6B6H - chains D and F of the 12 polymer chains in the assembly; structure by electron microscopy, 3.90 A resolution.

Chain D:
Molecule: DNA-directed RNA polymerase subunit beta'
Source organism: Escherichia coli O157:H7
Notes: EC 2.7.7.6
UniProtKB: P0A8T8 (RPOC_ECO57); residues 1-1407 here = UniProt positions 1-1407
Amino-acid sequence (1407 residues; numbered 1 to 1407; the number before each row is that of its first residue):
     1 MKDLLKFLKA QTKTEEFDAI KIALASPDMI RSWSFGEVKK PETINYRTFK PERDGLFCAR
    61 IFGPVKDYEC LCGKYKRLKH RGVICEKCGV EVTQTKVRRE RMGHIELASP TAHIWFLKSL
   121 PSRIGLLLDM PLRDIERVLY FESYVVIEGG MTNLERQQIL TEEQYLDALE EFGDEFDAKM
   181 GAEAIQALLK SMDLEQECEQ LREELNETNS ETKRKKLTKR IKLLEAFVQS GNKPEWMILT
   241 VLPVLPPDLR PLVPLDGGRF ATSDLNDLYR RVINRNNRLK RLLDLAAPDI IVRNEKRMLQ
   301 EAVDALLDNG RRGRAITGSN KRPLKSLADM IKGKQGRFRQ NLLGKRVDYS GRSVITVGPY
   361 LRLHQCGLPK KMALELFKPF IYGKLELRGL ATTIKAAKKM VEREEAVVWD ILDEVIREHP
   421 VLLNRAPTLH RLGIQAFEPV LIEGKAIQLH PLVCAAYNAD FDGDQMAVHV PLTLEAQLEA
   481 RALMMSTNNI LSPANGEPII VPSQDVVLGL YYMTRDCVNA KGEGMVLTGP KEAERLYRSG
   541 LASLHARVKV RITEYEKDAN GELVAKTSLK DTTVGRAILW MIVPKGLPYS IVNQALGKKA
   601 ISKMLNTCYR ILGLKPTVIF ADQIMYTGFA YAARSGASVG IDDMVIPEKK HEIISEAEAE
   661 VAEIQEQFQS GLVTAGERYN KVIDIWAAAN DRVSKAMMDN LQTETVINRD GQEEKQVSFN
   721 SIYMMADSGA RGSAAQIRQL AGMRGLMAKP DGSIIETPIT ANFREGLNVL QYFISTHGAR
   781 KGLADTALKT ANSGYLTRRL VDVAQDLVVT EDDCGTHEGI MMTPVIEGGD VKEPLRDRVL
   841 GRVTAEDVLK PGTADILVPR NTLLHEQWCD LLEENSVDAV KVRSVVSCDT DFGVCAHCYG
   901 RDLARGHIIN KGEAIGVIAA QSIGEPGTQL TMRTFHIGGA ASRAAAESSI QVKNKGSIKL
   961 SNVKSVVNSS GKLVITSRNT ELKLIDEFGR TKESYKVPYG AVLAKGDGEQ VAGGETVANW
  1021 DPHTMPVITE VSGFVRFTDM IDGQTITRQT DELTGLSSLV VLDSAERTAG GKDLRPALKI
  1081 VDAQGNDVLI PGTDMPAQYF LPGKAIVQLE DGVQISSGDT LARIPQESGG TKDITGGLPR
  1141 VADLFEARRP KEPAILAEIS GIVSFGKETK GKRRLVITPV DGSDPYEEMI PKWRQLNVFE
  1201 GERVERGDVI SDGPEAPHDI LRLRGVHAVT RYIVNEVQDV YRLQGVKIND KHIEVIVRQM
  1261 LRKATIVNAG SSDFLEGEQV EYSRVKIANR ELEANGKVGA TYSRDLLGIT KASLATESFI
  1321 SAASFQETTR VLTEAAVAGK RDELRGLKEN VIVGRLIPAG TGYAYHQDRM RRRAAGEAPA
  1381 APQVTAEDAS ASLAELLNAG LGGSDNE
Disordered / not traced: 1-14, 933-947, 1127-1136, 1377-1407
Bound ions: Zn2+ site 1: Cys70, Cys72, Cys85, Cys88; Mg2+: Asp460, Asp462, Asp464 (shared with 1 residue of chain 3); Zn2+ site 2: Cys814, Cys888, Cys898
Swiss-Prot annotation at these positions:
  - binding site (Zn(2+)): Cys70, Cys72, Cys85, Cys88, Cys814, Cys888, Cys895, Cys898
  - binding site (Mg(2+)): Asp460, Asp462, Asp464
  - modified residue: Lys972 (N6-acetyllysine)

Chain F:
Molecule: RNA polymerase sigma factor RpoD
Source organism: Escherichia coli (strain K12)
UniProtKB: P00579 (RPOD_ECOLI); numbering as in UniProt (aligned over 1-613)
Amino-acid sequence (628 residues; numbered -14 to 613; the number before each row is that of its first residue; numbers below 1 keep their minus sign (Met-14 is residue -14)):
   -14 MRGSHHHHHH TDQFTMEQNP QSQLKLLVTR GKEQGYLTYA EVNDHLPEDI VDSDQIEDII
    46 QMINDMGIQV MEEAPDADDL MLAENTADED AAEAAAQVLS SVESEIGRTT DPVRMYMREM
   106 GTVELLTREG EIDIAKRIED GINQVQCSVA EYPEAITYLL EQYDRVEAEE ARLSDLITGF
   166 VDPNAEEDLA PTATHVGSEL SQEDLDDDED EDEEDGDDDS ADDDNSIDPE LAREKFAELR
   226 AQYVVTRDTI KAKGRSHATA QEEILKLSEV FKQFRLVPKQ FDYLVNSMRV MMDRVRTQER
   286 LIMKLCVEQC KMPKKNFITL FTGNETSDTW FNAAIAMNKP WSEKLHDVSE EVHRALQKLQ
   346 QIEEETGLTI EQVKDINRRM SIGEAKARRA KKEMVEANLR LVISIAKKYT NRGLQFLDLI
   406 QEGNIGLMKA VDKFEYRRGY KFSTYATWWI RQAITRSIAD QARTIRIPVH MIETINKLNR
   466 ISRQMLQEMG REPTPEELAE RMLMPEDKIR KVLKIAKEPI SMETPIGDDE DSHLGDFIED
   526 TTLELPLDSA TTESLRAATH DVLAGLTARE AKVLRMRFGI DMNTDYTLEE VGKQFDVTRE
   586 RIRQIEAKAL RKLRHPSRSE VLRSFLDD
Disordered / not traced: -14 to 78, 172-209
Differences from the reference sequence: initiating methionine (-14); expression tag (-13 to 0)
Swiss-Prot annotation at these positions:
  - DNA-binding region: Leu573 to Ala592 (H-T-H motif)
  - region: Arg584 to Arg599 (Interaction with anti-sigma factors)
  - motif: Asp403 to Gln406 (Interaction with polymerase core subunit RpoC)
  - site: Arg562 (Interaction with anti-sigma factors)
  - mutagenesis: Ala553 (A553D: Disrupts the interaction with Escherichia phage lambda antitermination protein Q), Arg596 (R596D/E: 2-fold reduction in activation of class II Crp-dependent promoters)

Interface between chain D and chain F:
Pairs across the interface - 68 pairs, chain D then chain F:
  Glu42(D) - Arg451(F)  salt bridge
  Thr43(D) - Thr449(F)  hydrogen bond (side chain-backbone)
  Tyr46(D) - Ile450(F)  hydrophobic
  Tyr46(D) - Arg451(F)
  Tyr46(D) - Ile452(F)  hydrophobic
  Tyr46(D) - Pro453(F)
  Tyr46(D) - Met456(F)
  Arg47(D) - Lys496(F)
  Arg77(D) - Asn568(F)
  Leu78(D) - Asn568(F)  hydrogen bond (backbone-side chain)
  Lys79(D) - Asn568(F)  hydrogen bond (backbone-side chain)
  Arg133(D) - Arg93(F)
  Tyr140(D) - Thr95(F)  hydrogen bond
  Tyr140(D) - Met100(F)  hydrophobic
  Phe141(D) - Glu104(F)
  Glu142(D) - Glu88(F)
  Glu142(D) - Ile91(F)
  Glu163(D) - Ser85(F)
  Pro251(D) - Met507(F)
  Arg259(D) - Ile505(F)
  Phe260(D) - Pro504(F)
  Phe260(D) - Ile505(F)  hydrogen bond (backbone-backbone)
  Ala261(D) - Ile505(F)
  Thr262(D) - Ser506(F)
  Thr262(D) - Met507(F)  hydrogen bond (backbone-backbone)
  Asp264(D) - Glu508(F)
  Asp267(D) - Thr449(F)
  Arg270(D) - Arg448(F)
  Arg270(D) - Thr449(F)  hydrogen bond
  Arg271(D) - Gln400(F)
  Asn274(D) - Gln446(F)  hydrogen bond
  Arg275(D) - Gln400(F)
  Arg278(D) - Asp403(F)  salt bridge
  Arg278(D) - Gln446(F)  hydrogen bond
  Leu282(D) - Gln406(F)
  Leu282(D) - Met413(F)  hydrophobic
  Leu285(D) - Arg373(F)  hydrogen bond (backbone-side chain)
  Ala286(D) - Arg373(F)
  Ala287(D) - Met413(F)  hydrophobic
  Ile290(D) - Tyr101(F)  hydrophobic
  Ile290(D) - Glu104(F)
  Ile291(D) - Tyr101(F)
  Ile291(D) - Gln406(F)
  Ile291(D) - Asn409(F)
  Asn294(D) - Tyr101(F)
  Asn294(D) - Leu402(F)
  Asn294(D) - Gln406(F)
  Glu295(D) - Gln406(F)
  Arg297(D) - Pro97(F)
  Arg297(D) - Met100(F)  hydrogen bond
  Arg297(D) - Glu104(F)  salt bridge
  Met298(D) - Leu402(F)  hydrophobic
  Met298(D) - Asp403(F)
  Met298(D) - Gln406(F)
  Arg312(D) - Thr95(F)  hydrogen bond
  Asn320(D) - Ser506(F)
  Arg322(D) - Ser506(F)  hydrogen bond
  Arg322(D) - Glu508(F)  hydrogen bond (side chain-backbone)
  Arg322(D) - Thr509(F)
  Lys325(D) - Glu508(F)
  Gln335(D) - Glu508(F)
  Gln335(D) - His518(F)  hydrogen bond
  Thr393(D) - Ser609(F)  hydrogen bond
  Ile394(D) - Leu532(F)  hydrophobic
  Lys395(D) - Ser609(F)
  Lys395(D) - Phe610(F)
  Lys395(D) - Asp613(F)  salt bridge
  Lys398(D) - Leu532(F)
Interface residues without a listed pair, chain D (57 interface residues in all): Ile44, Asn45, Arg137, Glu162, Val253, Ser263, Pro288, Glu301, Gly313, Met330, Gln340, Tyr382, Thr392, Ala396
Interface residues without a listed pair, chain F (53 interface residues in all): Met105, Lys377, Glu381, Glu407, Ile410, Ala447, Lys502, Glu503, Glu515, Asp521, Ile523, Ala535, Thr536, Glu605, Val606, Asp612

Summary:
The interface between chain D and chain F involves 57 residues on one side and 53 on the other; the contacts
include 16 hydrogen bonds and 4 salt bridges. Among the polar pairs are Glu42(D)-Arg451(F),
Arg278(D)-Asp403(F) and Arg297(D)-Glu104(F).
Chain D is DNA-directed RNA polymerase subunit beta' (Escherichia coli O157:H7) and chain F is RNA polymerase
sigma factor RpoD (Escherichia coli (strain K12)); the structure, The cryo-EM structure of a bacterial class I
transcription activation complex, was determined by electron microscopy.
